8CLF - chains D and E of the 6 polymer chains in the assembly; structure by X-ray diffraction, 2.70 A resolution.

# Chain D
Molecule: Tubulin beta-2B chain
Organism: Bos taurus
UniProt: Q6B856 (TBB2B_BOVIN); the author numbering skips numbers that UniProt does not, so the offset changes along the chain: 1-42 = UniProt 1-42; 45-360 = UniProt 43-358; 369-441 = UniProt 359-431
Chain sequence (431 residues; each row starts with the number of its first residue; note: 10 numbers in that range are skipped by the numbering (no residue carries them; nothing is unmodelled there)):
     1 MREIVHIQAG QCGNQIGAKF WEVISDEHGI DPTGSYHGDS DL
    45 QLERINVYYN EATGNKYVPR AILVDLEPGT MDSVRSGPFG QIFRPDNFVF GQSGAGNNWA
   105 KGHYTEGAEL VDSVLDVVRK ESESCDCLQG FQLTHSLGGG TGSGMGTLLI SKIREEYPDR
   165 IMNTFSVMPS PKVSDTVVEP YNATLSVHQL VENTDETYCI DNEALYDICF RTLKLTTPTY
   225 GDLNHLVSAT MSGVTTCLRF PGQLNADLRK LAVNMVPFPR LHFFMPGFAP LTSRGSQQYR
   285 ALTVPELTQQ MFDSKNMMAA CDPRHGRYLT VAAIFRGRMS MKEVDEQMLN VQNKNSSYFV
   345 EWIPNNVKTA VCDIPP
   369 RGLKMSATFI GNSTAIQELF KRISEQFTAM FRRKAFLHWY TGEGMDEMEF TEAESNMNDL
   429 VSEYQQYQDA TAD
Ion coordination: Mg2+: Gln-11, Asp-179 (together with GDP)
Ligand contacts: GDP (guanosine-5'-diphosphate): Gly-10, Gln-11, Cys-12, Gln-15, Ile-16, Asp-69, Asn-101, Ser-140, Gly-142, Gly-143, Gly-144, Thr-145, Gly-146, Ser-147, Val-171, Pro-173, Val-177, Asp-179, Glu-183, Asn-206, Tyr-224, Leu-227, Asn-228
Curated features (UniProtKB/Swiss-Prot):
  - motif: Met-1 to Ile-4 (MREI motif)
  - binding site (GTP): Gln-11, Glu-71, Ser-140, Gly-144, Thr-145, Gly-146, Asn-206, Asn-228
  - binding site (Mg(2+)): Glu-71
  - modified residue: Ser-40 (Phosphoserine), Thr-57 (Phosphothreonine), Lys-60 (N6-acetyllysine), Ser-174 (Phosphoserine), Thr-287 (Phosphothreonine), Thr-292 (Phosphothreonine), Arg-320 (Omega-N-methylarginine)
  - cross-link (Glycyl lysine isopeptide (Lys-Gly)): Lys-60 (interchain with G-Cter in ubiquitin), Lys-326 (interchain with G-Cter in ubiquitin)
From the paper describing this entry:
  - conformationally variable residues (side-chain flip): Asn-249

# Chain E
Molecule: Stathmin-4
Organism: synthetic construct
Chain sequence (121 residues; row label = number of the first residue in the row; note: 15 numbers in that range are skipped by the numbering (no residue carries them; nothing is unmodelled there)):
     6 MEVIELNKCT SGQSFEVILK PPS
    44 DPSLEEIQKK LEAAEERRKY QEAELLKHLA EKREHEREVI QKAIEENNNF IKMAKEKLAQ
   104 KMESNKENRE AHLAAMLERL QEKDKHAEEV RKNKELKE

# Chain D / chain E interface
Residue-residue contacts (27):
  His-107(D) / Lys-126(E)
  Tyr-108(D) / His-129(E)  hydrogen bond
  Tyr-108(D) / Ala-130(E)  hydrophobic
  Tyr-108(D) / Val-133(E)  hydrophobic
  Tyr-108(D) / Arg-134(E)
  Thr-109(D) / Lys-137(E)
  Ala-112(D) / Arg-134(E)
  Ser-155(D) / Leu-123(E)
  Ser-155(D) / Lys-126(E)
  Lys-156(D) / Asp-127(E)  salt bridge
  Glu-159(D) / Leu-120(E)
  Glu-159(D) / Leu-123(E)
  Glu-159(D) / Gln-124(E)
  Glu-159(D) / Asp-127(E)
  Pro-162(D) / Met-119(E)
  Asp-163(D) / Arg-112(E)  salt bridge
  Gln-193(D) / Lys-126(E)  hydrogen bond
  Glu-196(D) / Arg-122(E)  salt bridge
  Thr-409(D) / Lys-140(E)
  Gly-410(D) / Lys-137(E)
  Glu-411(D) / Val-133(E)
  Glu-411(D) / Lys-137(E)  salt bridge
  Gly-412(D) / Val-133(E)
  Gly-412(D) / Asn-136(E)  hydrogen bond (backbone-side chain)
  Gly-412(D) / Lys-137(E)
  Met-413(D) / Val-133(E)
  Glu-417(D) / His-129(E)  salt bridge
Interface residues without a listed pair, chain D (19 interface residues in all): Arg-158, Asn-197

# In short
Chain D and chain E form an interface of 19 and 15 residues respectively, with 3 hydrogen bonds and 5 salt
bridges. Polar contacts include Lys-156(D)/Asp-127(E), Asp-163(D)/Arg-112(E) and Glu-196(D)/Arg-122(E). Bound
to chain D: GDP. UniProt lists 8 GTP-binding residues and Mg2+-binding residue Glu-71(D) on chain D. The paper
reports conformational variability at Asn-249(D).
Here chain D is Tubulin beta-2B chain (Bos taurus) and chain E is Stathmin-4 (synthetic construct). Entry 8CLF
(Z-SolQ2Br bound to tubulin (T2R-TTL) complex) was determined by X-ray diffraction, deposited together with
8CL9, 8CLB, 8CLC, 8CLD, 8CLE, 8CLG and 8CLH.
